PDB entry 7PAT | electron microscopy, 9.20 A resolution (very low resolution: no residue pairs are listed; an interface is given only as per-side residue counts) | chains l and 3 of the 31 polymer chains in the assembly

== Chain l ==
Name: 50S ribosomal protein L16
Organism: Mycoplasma pneumoniae M129
UniProtKB: P41204 (RL16_MYCPN); residue numbers follow UniProt; this construct covers 1-139
Amino-acid sequence (139 residues; numbered 1 to 139; the number before each row is that of its first residue):
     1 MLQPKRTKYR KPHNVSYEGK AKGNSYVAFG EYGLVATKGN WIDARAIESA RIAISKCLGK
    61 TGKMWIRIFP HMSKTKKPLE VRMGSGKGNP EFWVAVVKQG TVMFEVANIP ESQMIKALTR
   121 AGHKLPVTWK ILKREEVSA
Unresolved in the structure: 137-139

== Chain 3 ==
Molecule: 23S ribosomal RNA
Organism: Mycoplasma pneumoniae M129
Sequence (2907 nucleotides; numbered 1 to 2907; the number before each row is that of its first residue):
     1 UACAAUAAGU UACUAAGGGC UUAUGGUGGA UGCCUUGGCA CUAAUAGGCG AUGAAGGACG
    61 UGUUAACCUG CGAUAAGCUU CGGGUAGGUG GUAAGAACCU CAGAUCCGGA GAUUUCCGAA
   121 UGGAGCAAUC CGGUAGUUGG AAACAGCUAU CAUUAAUUGA UGAAUAAAUA GUCAAUUAAA
   181 GCAAUACGUG GUGAAGUGAA ACAUCUCAGU AGCCACAGGA AAAGAAAACG AAUGUGAUUC
   241 CGUGUGUAGU GGCGAGCGAA AGCGGAACAG GCCAAACUUA UCAUUAGAUA GGGGUUGUAG
   301 GGCUUGCAAU GUGGACUUGA AAACGAUAGA AGAAGCUGUU GGAAAGCAGC GCGCAAAAGG
   361 GUGAUAGCCC CGUAUUUGAA AUUGUUUUCA UACCUAGCGA GAUCCCUGAG UAGCUCGGAA
   421 AACGUUAUUU UGAGUGAAUC UGCCCAGACC AUUGGGUAAG CCUAAAUACU AAUUAGUGAC
   481 CGAUAGCGAA ACAGUACCGU GAGGGAAAGG UGAAAAGAAC CCAGAGAUGG GAGUGAAAUA
   541 GAUUCUGAAA CCAUAUGCCU ACAACGUGUC AGAGCACAUU AAUGUGUGAU GGCGUGCGUU
   601 UUGAAGUAUG AGCCGGCGAG UUAUGAUAGC AAGCGUUAGU UAACCAGGAG AUGGGGAGCU
   661 GUAGCGAAAG CGAGUUUUAA AAGAGCGUUU GUUUGUUAUU AUAGACCCGA AACGGGUUGA
   721 GCUAGUCAUG AGCAGGUUGA AGGUUGAGUA ACAUCAACUG GAGGACCGAA CCGACUCUCG
   781 UUGAAACGAU AGCGGAUGAC UUGUGAUUAG GGGUGAAAUU CCAAUCGAAA UCCGUGAUAG
   841 CUGGUUCUCG UCGAAAUAGC UUUAAGGCUA GCGUGAGAUC ACAAAUAAGU GGAGGUAAAG
   901 CUACUGAAUG UAUGAUGGCG CCACCUAGGC GUACUGAAUA CAAUUAAACU CUGAAUGCCA
   961 UUUAUUUUAU UCUCGCAGUC AGACAGUGGG GGAUAAGCUU CAUUGUCAAG AGGGGAAGAG
  1021 CCCAGAUCAU UAAAUAAGGU CCCCAAAAUA UACUAAGUGG AAAAGGAUGU GAAAGUGCUA
  1081 AAACAGCAAG GAUGUUGGCU UAGAAGCAGC CAUCGUUUAA AGAGUGCGUA ACAGCUCACU
  1141 UGUCGAGUGU UUUUGCGCCG AAGAUGUAAC GGGGCUAAGU AUAUUACCGA AUUUAUGGAU
  1201 AAGAUUUAUA UCUUGUGGUA GACGAGCGUU GUAUUGGAGU UGAAGUCAAA GCGUGAGCAU
  1261 UGGUGGAUCC AAUACAAGUG AGAAUGCCGG CAUGAGUAAC GCUUGGGAGU GAGAAUCUCC
  1321 CAAACCGAUU GACUAAGGUU UCCUGGACCA GGGUCGUCCU UCCAGGGUUA GUCUGGACCU
  1381 AAGCUGAGGC UGAAAAGCGU AGGCGAUGGA CAACAGGUUA AUAUUCCUGU ACUUACAGUU
  1441 AGACUGAUGG AGUGACAAAG AAGGUUUUCC ACCCCCAUAA UUGGAUUUGG GGAUAAAUCA
  1501 UAAGGUGGUA CAAUAGGCAA AUCCGUUGUG CAUAACAUUG AGUGAUGAUG UCGAGUGAAU
  1561 GAGUGAUCAA GUAGCGAAGG UGGUAUUAAU CAUGCUUUCA AGAAAAGCUU CUAGGGUUAA
  1621 UCUAGCUGUA ACCAGUACCG AGAACGAACA CACGUAGUCA AGGAGAGGAU CCUAAGGUUA
  1681 GCGAGUGAAC UAUAGCCAAG GAACUCUGCA AAUUAACCCC GUAAGUUAGC GAGAAGGGGU
  1741 GCUUAUGUAA AAGUAAGCCG CAGUGAAGAA CGAGGGGGGA CUGUUUAACU AAAACACAAC
  1801 UCUAUGCCAA ACCGUAAGGU GAUGUAUAUG GGGUGACACC UGCCCAGUGC UGGAAGGUUA
  1861 AAGAAGGAGG UUAGCGCAAG CGAAGCUUUU AACUGAAGCC CCAGUGAACG GCGGCCGUAA
  1921 CUAUAACGGU CCUAAGGUAG CGAAAUUCCU AGUCGGGUAA AUUCCGUCCC GCUUGAAUGG
  1981 UGUAACCAUC UCUUGACUGU CUCGGCUAUA GACUCGGUGA AAUCCAGGUA CGGGUGAAGA
  2041 CACCCGUUAG GCGCAACGGG ACGGAAAGAC CCCGUGAAGC UUUACUGUAG CUUAAUAUUG
  2101 AUCAGGACAU UAUCAUGUAG AGAAUAGGUA GGAGCAAUCG AUGCAAGUUC GCUAGGACUU
  2161 GUUGAUGCGA AAGGUGGAAU ACUACCCUUG GUUGUGUGCU GUUCUAAUUG GUAACUGUUA
  2221 UCCAGUUUCA AGACAGUGUU AGGUGGGCAG UUUGACUGGG GCGGUCGCCU CCUAAAAGGU
  2281 AACGGAGGCG UACAAAGGUA CCUUCAGUAC GGUUGGAAAU CGUAUGUAGA GUGUAAUGGU
  2341 GUAAGGGUGC UUGACUGUGA GACAUACAGG UCGAACAGGU GAGAAAUCAG GUCAUAGUGA
  2401 UCCGGUGGUC CAGUAUGGAA UGGCCAUCGC UCAACGGAUA AAAGCUACUC CGGGGAUAAC
  2461 AGGCUGAUAC UGCCCAAGAG UUCAUAUCGA CGGCAGUGUU UGGCACCUCG AUGUCGACUC
  2521 AUCUCAUCCU CGAGCUGAAG CAGGUUCGAA GGGUUCGGCU GUUCGCCGAU UAAAGAGAUA
  2581 CGUGAGUUGG GUUCAAACCG UCGUGAGACA GGUUGGUCCC UAUCUAUUGU GCCCGUAGGA
  2641 AGAUUGAAGA GUGUUGCUUC UAGUACGAGA GGACCGAAGC GAGGACACCU CUUAUGCUCC
  2701 AGUUGUAGCG CCAGCUGCAC CGCUGGGUAG UAACGUGUCU AUUAGAUAAA CGCUGAAAGC
  2761 AUCUAAGUGU GAAACUAUCU CAAAGAUUAA UCUUCCCAUU UCGCAAGAAA GUAAGAGCCG
  2821 UCAAAGACGA UGACGUUGAU AGGUUACAGG UGUAAGCAUA GUGAUAUGUU GAGCUGAGUA
  2881 AUACUAAUUG CUCGAGGACU UAUUGGA
Unresolved in the structure: 1-7, 923-927, 1560-1569, 2901-2907

== How chain l and chain 3 interact ==
At this resolution (9 A) residue pairs are not listed: 57 residues of chain l and 54 of chain 3 lie at the interface.

== In short ==
57 residues of chain l and 54 residues of chain 3 are in contact.
Chain l is 50S ribosomal protein L16 and chain 3 is 23S ribosomal RNA, both from Mycoplasma pneumoniae M129;
the structure, free 50S in untreated Mycoplasma pneumoniae cells, was determined by electron microscopy
together with 7OOC, 7OOD, 7P6Z, 7PAH, 7PAI, 7PAJ and 23 further entries from the same study.
